PDB entry 4X1I | X-ray diffraction, 3.11 A resolution | chains A and E of the 5 polymer chains in the assembly

Chain A:
Protein: Tubulin alpha chain
From: Ovis aries
UniProt: D0VWZ0 (D0VWZ0_SHEEP); residue numbers follow UniProt; this construct covers 1-451
Chain sequence (451 residues; numbered 1 to 451; the number before each row is that of its first residue):
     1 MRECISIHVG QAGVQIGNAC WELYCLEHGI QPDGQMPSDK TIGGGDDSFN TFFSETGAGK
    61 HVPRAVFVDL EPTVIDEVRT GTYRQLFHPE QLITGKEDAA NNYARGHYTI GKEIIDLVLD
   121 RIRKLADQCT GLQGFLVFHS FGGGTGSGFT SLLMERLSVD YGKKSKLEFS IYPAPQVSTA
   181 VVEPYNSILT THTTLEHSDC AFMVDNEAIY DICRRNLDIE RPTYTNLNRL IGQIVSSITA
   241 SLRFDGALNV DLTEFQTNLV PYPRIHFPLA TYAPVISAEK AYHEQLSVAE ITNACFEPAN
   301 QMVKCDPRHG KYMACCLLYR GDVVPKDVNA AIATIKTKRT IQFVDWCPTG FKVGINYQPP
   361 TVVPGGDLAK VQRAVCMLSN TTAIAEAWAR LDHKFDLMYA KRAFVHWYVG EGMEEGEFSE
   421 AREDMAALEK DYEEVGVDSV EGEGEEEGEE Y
Not modelled in the structure: 1, 39-45, 438-451
Metal / ion sites: Mg2+: T145 (together with GTP)
Ligand contacts:
  - GTP (guanosine-5'-triphosphate): G10, Q11, A12, Q15, I16, D69, E71, D98, A99, S140, G142, G143, G144, T145, G146, I171, P173, V177, S178, E183, N206, Y224, N228, I231
  - colchicine (LOC; N-[(7S)-1,2,3,10-tetramethoxy-9-oxo-6,7-dihydro-5H-benzo[d]heptalen-7-yl]ethanamide): N101, S178, T179, A180, V181

Chain E:
Protein: Stathmin-4
From: Rattus norvegicus
UniProt: P63043 (STMN4_RAT); residues 5-145 here correspond to UniProt positions 49-189 (UniProt number = residue number + 44)
Chain sequence (142 residues; numbered 4 to 145; the number before each row is that of its first residue):
     4 ADMEVIELNK ATSGQSWEVI LKPPSFDGVP EFNASLPRRR DPSLEEIQKK LEAAEERRKY
    64 QEAELLKHLA EKREHEREVI QKAIEENNNF IKMAKEKLAQ KMESNKENRE AHLAAMLERL
   124 QEKDKHAEEV RKNKELKEEA SR
Not modelled in the structure: 4-8, 35-44, 142-145
Construct notes: expression tag (4); engineered mutation A14 (Cys58 in P63043), W20 (Phe64 in P63043)
Swiss-Prot annotation at these positions:
  - modified residue: S46 (Phosphoserine)

Interface between chain A and chain E:
Residue-residue contacts - 66 pairs, chain A then chain E:
  D46(A) - S16(E)  hydrogen bond
  H107(A) - L54(E)
  Y108(A) - A57(E)  hydrophobic
  Y108(A) - R61(E)  hydrogen bond (backbone-side chain)
  T109(A) - R61(E)
  K112(A) - E55(E)
  K112(A) - E58(E)  salt bridge
  L152(A) - L54(E)  hydrophobic
  R156(A) - L47(E)
  R156(A) - Q51(E)
  V159(A) - L47(E)  hydrophobic
  V159(A) - I50(E)  hydrophobic
  D245(A) - A14(E)
  D245(A) - T15(E)  hydrogen bond (backbone-backbone)
  D245(A) - S16(E)
  D245(A) - G17(E)
  G246(A) - A14(E)
  G246(A) - G17(E)
  A247(A) - N12(E)
  A247(A) - A14(E)
  A247(A) - Q18(E)
  A247(A) - S19(E)
  L248(A) - Q18(E)
  L248(A) - S19(E)
  P325(A) - W20(E)  hydrophobic
  V328(A) - W20(E)  hydrophobic
  N329(A) - W20(E)  hydrogen bond
  N329(A) - V22(E)
  I332(A) - L24(E)
  K336(A) - L24(E)
  D345(A) - P27(E)
  D345(A) - S28(E)  hydrogen bond
  D345(A) - F29(E)
  W346(A) - V32(E)
  C347(A) - P27(E)
  P348(A) - P27(E)
  T349(A) - I23(E)
  T349(A) - L24(E)  hydrogen bond (backbone-backbone)
  T349(A) - K25(E)  hydrogen bond (backbone-backbone)
  G350(A) - V22(E)
  G350(A) - L24(E)
  F351(A) - E21(E)
  F351(A) - V22(E)  hydrogen bond (backbone-backbone)
  F351(A) - L24(E)  hydrophobic
  K352(A) - W20(E)
  K352(A) - E21(E)
  V353(A) - S19(E)
  V353(A) - W20(E)  hydrogen bond (backbone-backbone)
  V353(A) - V22(E)  hydrophobic
  G354(A) - Q18(E)
  G354(A) - S19(E)
  I355(A) - G17(E)
  I355(A) - Q18(E)  hydrogen bond (backbone-backbone)
  I355(A) - W20(E)  hydrophobic
  N356(A) - S16(E)
  N356(A) - G17(E)
  Y357(A) - T15(E)
  Y357(A) - S16(E)
  Y357(A) - G17(E)  hydrogen bond (side chain-backbone)
  Y357(A) - Q18(E)  hydrogen bond
  Q358(A) - S16(E)
  G410(A) - Q64(E)
  E411(A) - R61(E)  hydrogen bond (backbone-side chain)
  G412(A) - A57(E)
  G412(A) - R60(E)
  E414(A) - R60(E)  salt bridge
Other interface residues (no listed pair), chain A (40 interface residues in all): E155, D160, F244, V409, M413
Other interface residues (no listed pair), chain E (32 interface residues in all): L11, K13, P26, P45, S46

In short:
40 residues of chain A face 32 of chain E across their interface, with 13 hydrogen bonds and 2 salt bridges.
Polar pairs include K112(A)-E58(E), E414(A)-R60(E) and D46(A)-S16(E). Chain A binds GTP and colchicine.
Chain A is Tubulin alpha chain (Ovis aries) and chain E is Stathmin-4 (Rattus norvegicus); the structure,
Discovery of cytotoxic Dolastatin 10 analogs with N-terminal modifications, was determined by X-ray
diffraction (same publication as 4X1K, 4X1Y and 4X20).
